PDB entry 2AQB | X-ray diffraction, 2.19 A resolution | chains A and B

== Chain A (and B) ==
Name: 3-oxoacyl-[acyl-carrier-protein] synthase I
Organism: Escherichia coli
Notes: EC 2.3.1.41; chain B of this document is another copy of the same molecule, construct and numbering; everything in this record applies to it too
UniProtKB: P0A953 (FABB_ECOLI); residues 1-406 here = UniProt positions 1-406
Amino-acid sequence (406 residues; row label = number of the first residue in the row):
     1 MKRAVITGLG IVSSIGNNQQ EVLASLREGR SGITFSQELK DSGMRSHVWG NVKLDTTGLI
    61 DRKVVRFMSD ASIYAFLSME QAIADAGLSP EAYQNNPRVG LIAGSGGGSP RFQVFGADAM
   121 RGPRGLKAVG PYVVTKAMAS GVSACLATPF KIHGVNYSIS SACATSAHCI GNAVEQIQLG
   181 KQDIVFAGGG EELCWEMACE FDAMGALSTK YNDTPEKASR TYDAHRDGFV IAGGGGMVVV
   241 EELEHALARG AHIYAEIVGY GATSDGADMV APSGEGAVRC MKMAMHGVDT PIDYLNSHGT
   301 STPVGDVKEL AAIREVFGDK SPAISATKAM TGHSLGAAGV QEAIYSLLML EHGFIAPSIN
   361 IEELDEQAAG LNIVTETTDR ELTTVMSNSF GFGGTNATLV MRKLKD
Not modelled in the structure: 405-406 (chain B: 1, 405-406)
Residues lining bound ligands: TL6 ((5R)-5-[(1E)-buta-1,3-dienyl]-4-hydroxy-3,5-dimethylthiophen-2(5h)-one): C163, F229, D265, D268, M269, V270, A271, P272, H298, T300, T302, G305, H333, F390, G391, F392, G393, G394
UniProt features mapped onto this chain:
  - active site (For beta-ketoacyl synthase activity): C163, H298, H333
  - natural variant: A4 (A4T: In strain: MA-1 / fabB3), S140 (S140F: In strain: K1060 / fabB5), G299 (G299S: In strain: MA-1 / fabB3), A329 (A329V: In strain: M5 / fabB15)

== How chain A and chain B interact ==
Residue-residue contacts (146; chain A residue first):
  S42(A) - M120(B)
  G43(A) - M120(B)
  M44(A) - M120(B)
  R45(A) - L126(B)
  F67(A) - M269(B)  hydrophobic
  G106(A) - M138(B)
  G106(A) - A139(B)  hydrogen bond (backbone-backbone)
  S109(A) - Q113(B)
  P110(A) - Q113(B)
  Q113(A) - P110(B)
  Q113(A) - Q113(B)
  Q113(A) - V114(B)
  Q113(A) - E200(B)  hydrogen bond
  V114(A) - Q113(B)
  V114(A) - A117(B)  hydrophobic
  V114(A) - R121(B)
  A117(A) - V114(B)  hydrophobic
  A117(A) - W195(B)  hydrophobic
  D118(A) - R121(B)  salt bridge
  M120(A) - S42(B)
  M120(A) - G43(B)
  M120(A) - M44(B)
  M120(A) - C199(B)  hydrophobic
  R121(A) - V114(B)
  R121(A) - D118(B)  salt bridge
  R121(A) - W195(B)
  L126(A) - R45(B)
  L126(A) - C199(B)
  L126(A) - D202(B)
  L126(A) - A203(B)
  V129(A) - A203(B)  hydrophobic
  G130(A) - A203(B)
  P131(A) - A203(B)
  P131(A) - M204(B)
  V133(A) - E200(B)
  V134(A) - E200(B)
  V134(A) - F201(B)
  V134(A) - M204(B)  hydrophobic
  V134(A) - F392(B)  hydrophobic
  M138(A) - G106(B)
  M138(A) - F392(B)
  A139(A) - G106(B)  hydrogen bond (backbone-backbone)
  A139(A) - A139(B)  hydrophobic
  A139(A) - S160(B)
  S140(A) - S160(B)  hydrogen bond (backbone-side chain)
  S140(A) - S161(B)
  S140(A) - A162(B)  hydrogen bond (side chain-backbone)
  A144(A) - M269(B)
  A144(A) - G393(B)
  C145(A) - M269(B)  hydrophobic
  A147(A) - S264(B)
  A147(A) - G266(B)
  T148(A) - G266(B)
  T148(A) - A267(B)
  T148(A) - D268(B)
  T148(A) - M269(B)
  T148(A) - G393(B)  hydrogen bond (side chain-backbone)
  P149(A) - M269(B)
  K151(A) - G266(B)
  I152(A) - S264(B)  hydrogen bond (backbone-side chain)
  I152(A) - D265(B)
  I152(A) - G266(B)  hydrogen bond (backbone-backbone)
  H153(A) - T263(B)
  H153(A) - S264(B)  hydrogen bond (backbone-backbone)
  H153(A) - D265(B)  hydrogen bond (side chain-backbone)
  H153(A) - E275(B)
  H153(A) - R279(B)  hydrogen bond (backbone-side chain)
  G154(A) - T263(B)
  G154(A) - S264(B)  hydrogen bond (backbone-backbone)
  N156(A) - S264(B)  hydrogen bond
  N156(A) - G393(B)  hydrogen bond (side chain-backbone)
  N156(A) - G394(B)
  N156(A) - T395(B)  hydrogen bond (backbone-side chain)
  Y157(A) - I159(B)  hydrophobic
  Y157(A) - S160(B)
  Y157(A) - S161(B)
  Y157(A) - H168(B)
  Y157(A) - N172(B)  hydrogen bond
  S158(A) - S158(B)
  S158(A) - I159(B)
  S158(A) - S160(B)  hydrogen bond (backbone-backbone)
  I159(A) - Y157(B)  hydrophobic
  I159(A) - S158(B)
  I159(A) - I159(B)  hydrophobic
  S160(A) - A139(B)
  S160(A) - S140(B)
  S160(A) - Y157(B)
  S160(A) - S158(B)  hydrogen bond (backbone-backbone)
  S161(A) - S140(B)
  S161(A) - Y157(B)
  A162(A) - S140(B)
  H168(A) - Y157(B)
  N172(A) - Y157(B)  hydrogen bond
  N172(A) - N172(B)
  E175(A) - Q176(B)  hydrogen bond
  E175(A) - L179(B)
  E175(A) - K181(B)  salt bridge
  Q176(A) - E175(B)  hydrogen bond
  L179(A) - L179(B)  hydrophobic
  K181(A) - E175(B)  salt bridge
  K181(A) - Y260(B)
  W195(A) - A117(B)
  W195(A) - R121(B)
  C199(A) - M120(B)  hydrophobic
  C199(A) - L126(B)
  E200(A) - V133(B)
  E200(A) - V134(B)
  F201(A) - V134(B)  hydrophobic
  D202(A) - L126(B)
  A203(A) - L126(B)
  A203(A) - V129(B)  hydrophobic
  A203(A) - G130(B)
  A203(A) - P131(B)
  M204(A) - P131(B)
  M204(A) - V134(B)  hydrophobic
  Y260(A) - Y157(B)
  Y260(A) - K181(B)
  T263(A) - H153(B)
  T263(A) - G154(B)
  S264(A) - A147(B)
  S264(A) - I152(B)  hydrogen bond (side chain-backbone)
  S264(A) - H153(B)  hydrogen bond (backbone-backbone)
  S264(A) - G154(B)  hydrogen bond (backbone-backbone)
  S264(A) - N156(B)  hydrogen bond
  D265(A) - I152(B)
  D265(A) - H153(B)  hydrogen bond (backbone-side chain)
  G266(A) - A147(B)
  G266(A) - T148(B)
  G266(A) - K151(B)
  G266(A) - I152(B)  hydrogen bond (backbone-backbone)
  A267(A) - T148(B)
  D268(A) - T148(B)
  M269(A) - F67(B)  hydrophobic
  M269(A) - A144(B)
  M269(A) - C145(B)  hydrophobic
  M269(A) - T148(B)
  M269(A) - P149(B)
  E275(A) - H153(B)  salt bridge
  R279(A) - P97(B)
  R279(A) - H153(B)  hydrogen bond (side chain-backbone)
  F392(A) - V134(B)  hydrophobic
  G393(A) - A144(B)
  G393(A) - T148(B)  hydrogen bond (backbone-side chain)
  G393(A) - N156(B)  hydrogen bond (backbone-side chain)
  G394(A) - N156(B)
  T395(A) - N156(B)  hydrogen bond (side chain-backbone)
Other interface residues (no listed pair), chain A (78 interface residues in all): P97, S105, G107, G116, T135, A137, S143, V155, Q178, A262, V270, M283
Other interface residues (no listed pair), chain B (77 interface residues in all): S105, F112, G116, T135, A137, V155, Q178, E196, A262, V270, M283

== Overview ==
78 residues of chain A face 77 of chain B across their interface, with 31 hydrogen bonds and 5 salt bridges.
Among the polar pairs are D118(A)-R121(B), E175(A)-K181(B) and E275(A)-H153(B). Ligands of chain A: compound
TL6.
Chain A and chain B are both 3-oxoacyl-[acyl-carrier-protein] synthase I (Escherichia coli); the structure,
Structure-activity relationships at the 5-position of thiolactomycin: an intact 5(R)-isoprene unit is required
for activity against ..., was determined by X-ray diffraction (same publication as 2AQ7).
